PDB entry 6RYR | electron microscopy, 3.10 A resolution | chains G and J of the 11 polymer chains in the assembly

[Chain G]
Protein: Histone H2A type 1
Source organism: Xenopus laevis
UniProt: P06897 (H2A1_XENLA); residues 0-129 here correspond to UniProt positions 1-130 (UniProt number = residue number + 1)
Amino-acid sequence (130 residues; numbered 0 to 129; the number before each row is that of its first residue; numbering starts at 0):
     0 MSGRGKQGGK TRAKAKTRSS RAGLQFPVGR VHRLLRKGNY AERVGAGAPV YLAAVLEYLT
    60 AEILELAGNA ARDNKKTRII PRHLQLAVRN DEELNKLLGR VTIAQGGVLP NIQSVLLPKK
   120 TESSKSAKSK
Unresolved in the structure: 0-13, 119-129
Sequence notes: conflict Arg99 (Gly100 in P06897), Ser123 (Ala124 in P06897)
UniProt features mapped onto this chain:
  - modified residue: Ser1 (N-acetylserine), Lys5 (N6-(2-hydroxyisobutyryl)lysine), Lys9 (N6-(2-hydroxyisobutyryl)lysine), Lys36 (N6-(2-hydroxyisobutyryl)lysine), Lys74 (N6-(2-hydroxyisobutyryl)lysine), Lys75 (N6-(2-hydroxyisobutyryl)lysine), Lys95 (N6-(2-hydroxyisobutyryl)lysine), Gln104 (N5-methylglutamine), Lys118 (N6-(2-hydroxyisobutyryl)lysine)
  - cross-link (Glycyl lysine isopeptide (Lys-Gly)): Lys13 (interchain with G-Cter in ubiquitin), Lys15 (interchain with G-Cter in ubiquitin), Lys119 (interchain with G-Cter in ubiquitin)

[Chain J]
Molecule: 149-nt DNA strand
Source organism: synthetic construct
Sequence (149 nucleotides; each row starts with the number of its first residue; numbers below 1 keep their minus sign (DG-76 is residue -76)):
   -76 GCCTATCGAT GTATATATCT GACACGTGCC TGGAGACTAG GGAGTAATCC CCTTGGCGGT
   -16 TAAAACGCGG GGGACAGCGC GTACGTGCGT TTAAGCGGTG CTAGAGCTGT CTACGACCAA
    44 TTGAGCGGCC TCGGCACCGG GATTCTGAT

[How chain G and chain J interact]
Residue-residue contacts (12; chain G residue first):
  Lys15(G) with DA-43(J), phosphate contact; DG-42(J), phosphate contact
  Thr16(G) with DA-43(J), phosphate contact
  Arg17(G) with DA-43(J), salt bridge to the phosphate
  Arg20(G) with DG-42(J), salt bridge to the phosphate
  Gly28(G) with DG-44(J), phosphate contact; DA-43(J), phosphate contact
  Arg29(G) with DG-44(J), phosphate contact
  Arg32(G) with DG-45(J), phosphate contact; DG-44(J), salt bridge to the phosphate
  Arg42(G) with DG-35(J), hydrogen bond to the phosphate
  Arg77(G) with DC-54(J), sugar contact
Other interface residues (no listed pair), chain J (8 interface residues in all): DA-53, DA-34

[Summary]
Chain G and chain J form an interface of 9 and 8 residues respectively, with 1 hydrogen bond and 3 salt
bridges. Polar pairs include Arg42(G)-DG-35(J), Arg17(G)-DA-43(J) and Arg20(G)-DG-42(J).
Here chain G is Histone H2A type 1 (Xenopus laevis) and chain J is a 149-nt DNA strand (synthetic construct).
Entry 6RYR (Nucleosome-CHD4 complex structure (single CHD4 copy)) was determined by electron microscopy (same
publication as 6RYU).
